4B7S - chain A; structure by X-ray diffraction, 1.84 A resolution.

[Chain A]
Name: Cytochrome P450 hydroxylase pikc
Organism: Streptomyces venezuelae
UniProt: O87605 (O87605_9ACTO); residues 1-416 here = UniProt positions 1-416
Amino-acid sequence (436 residues; each row starts with the number of its first residue; numbers below 1 keep their minus sign (Met-19 is residue -19)):
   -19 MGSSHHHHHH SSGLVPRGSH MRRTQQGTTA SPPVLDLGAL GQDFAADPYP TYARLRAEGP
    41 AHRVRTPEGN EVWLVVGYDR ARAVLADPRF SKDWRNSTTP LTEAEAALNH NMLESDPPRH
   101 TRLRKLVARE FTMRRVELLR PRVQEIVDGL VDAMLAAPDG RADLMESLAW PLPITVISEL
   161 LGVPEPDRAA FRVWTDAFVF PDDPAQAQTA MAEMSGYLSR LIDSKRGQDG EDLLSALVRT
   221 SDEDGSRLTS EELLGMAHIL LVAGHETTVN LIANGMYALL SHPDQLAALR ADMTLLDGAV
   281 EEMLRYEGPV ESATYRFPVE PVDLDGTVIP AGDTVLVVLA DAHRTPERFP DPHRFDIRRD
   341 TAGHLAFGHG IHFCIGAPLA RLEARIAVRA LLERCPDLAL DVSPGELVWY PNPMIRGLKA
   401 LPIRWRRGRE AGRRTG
Not modelled in the structure: -19 to 9, 407-416
Construct notes: expression tag (-19 to 0); engineered mutation Asn50 (Asp in O87605)
Swiss-Prot annotation at these positions:
  - binding site (substrate): Glu94, Ala187 to Met191, His238 to Glu246
  - binding site (heme): Cys354
  - mutagenesis: Glu85 (E85A: Strongly reduces activity with narbomycin, but has only minor effect on activity with YC-17. Loss of activity with YC-17 and narbomycin; when associated with A-94 ...), Glu94 (E94A: Strongly reduces activity with YC-17, but has only minor effect on activity with narbomycin. Loss of activity with YC-17 and narbomycin; when associated with A-85 ...)
Metal / ion sites: heme Fe near Cys354 (its only coordinating residue here)
Residues lining bound ligands:
  - heme (HEM): Leu65, Lys72, Met92, Leu93, His100, Arg104, Phe111, Ile157, Ile239, Leu240, Ala243, Gly244, Thr247, Thr248, Leu251, Leu284, Pro289, Val290, Ala293, Thr294, Arg296, Leu319, Ala346, Phe347, Gly348, Ile351, His352, Phe353, Cys354, Ile355, Gly356, Leu359, Ala360
  - QLE ([(3R,4S,5S,7R,9E,11R,12R)-12-ethyl-3,5,7,11-tetramethyl-2,8-bis(oxidanylidene)-1-oxacyclododec-9-en-4-yl] 3-(dimethylamino)propanoate): Trp74, Leu81, Glu85, Leu88, Asn89, Leu93, Glu94, Phe178, Val179, His238, Ile239, Val242, Ala243, Glu246, Thr247, Val290, Thr294, Asn392, Met394, Ile395
From the paper describing this entry:
  - binding site for QLE: Glu94, His238
  - mutagenesis - D50N/H238A: unchanged catalytic activity on YC-17 (1)

[In short]
Ligands of chain A: heme and compound QLE. Curated annotation (UniProt) lists 15 substrate-binding residues,
heme-binding residue Cys354 and 2 mutagenesis sites. From the paper: a binding site for QLE at Glu94 and
His238; D50N/H238A leave catalytic activity on YC-17 (1) unchanged.
Chain A is Cytochrome P450 hydroxylase pikc (Streptomyces venezuelae); the structure, PikC D50N mutant bound
to the 10-DML analog with the 3-(N,N- dimethylamino)propanoate anchoring group, was determined by X-ray
diffraction together with 3ZK5 from the same study.
